PDB entry 4TKR | X-ray diffraction, 3.00 A resolution | chains A and B

# Chain A (and B)
Molecule: Thiamine transporter thia
From: Listeria monocytogenes
Notes: chain B of this document is another copy of the same molecule, construct and numbering; everything in this record applies to it too
UniProtKB: S5L6I0 (S5L6I0_LISMN); numbering as in UniProt (aligned over 1-186)
Chain sequence (214 residues; row label = number of the first residue in the row; numbers below 1 keep their minus sign (Met-27 is residue -27)):
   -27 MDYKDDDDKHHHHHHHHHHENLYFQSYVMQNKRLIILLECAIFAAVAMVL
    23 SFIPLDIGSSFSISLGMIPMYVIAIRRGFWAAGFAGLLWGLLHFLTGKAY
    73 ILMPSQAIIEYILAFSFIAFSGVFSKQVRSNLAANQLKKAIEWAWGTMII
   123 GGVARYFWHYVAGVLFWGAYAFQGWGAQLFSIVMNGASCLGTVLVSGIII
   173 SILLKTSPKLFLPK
Unresolved in the structure: -27 to 2, 186 (chain B: -27 to -1, 186)
Construct notes: initiating methionine (-27); expression tag (-26 to 0)
Small-molecule neighbours:
  - 2-O-octyl-beta-D-glucopyranose (BGL), molecule 1: Ile29, Gly30, Ser31, Ser32, Phe33, Tyr142, Phe144, Met156
  - 2-O-octyl-beta-D-glucopyranose (BGL), molecule 2: Gly50, Phe51, Gly94, Lys98, Arg101
  - 2-O-octyl-beta-D-glucopyranose (BGL), molecule 3: Phe96, Lys111, Glu114, Trp115, Gly118, Ile121, Ile122
  - 2-O-octyl-beta-D-glucopyranose (BGL), molecule 4: Ile113, Glu114, Trp117, Ile170, Ser173
  - 2-O-octyl-beta-D-glucopyranose (BGL), molecule 5: Trp117, Ile121, Leu166, Ile170
  - 2-O-octyl-beta-D-glucopyranose (BGL), molecule 6: Phe144, Gln145, Trp147, Val155, Met156, Ala159
  - thiamine diphosphate (TPP): Ser23, Asp28, Ser31, Ser32, Ser34, Ser36, Trp61, His65, Tyr72, Glu82, Tyr83, Phe87, Arg127, His131, Ala134, Gly135, Trp139, Phe152, Ser153, Met156, Asn157

# Interface between chain A and chain B
Contacting residue pairs - 41 pairs, chain A then chain B:
  Arg5(A) - Val136(B)  hydrogen bond (side chain-backbone)
  Arg5(A) - Leu137(B)
  Arg5(A) - Ala149(B)
  Leu9(A) - Phe138(B)  hydrophobic
  Phe51(A) - Phe129(B)  hydrophobic
  Phe51(A) - Trp130(B)  hydrophobic
  Trp52(A) - Trp130(B)
  Trp52(A) - Val133(B)  hydrophobic
  Trp52(A) - Leu137(B)  hydrophobic
  Gly55(A) - Leu85(B)
  Phe56(A) - Ser77(B)
  Phe56(A) - Ile80(B)  hydrophobic
  Phe56(A) - Ile81(B)  hydrophobic
  Phe56(A) - Leu85(B)  hydrophobic
  Leu59(A) - Ile80(B)  hydrophobic
  Leu59(A) - Ile84(B)  hydrophobic
  Leu59(A) - Leu85(B)  hydrophobic
  Leu60(A) - Ile80(B)  hydrophobic
  Ser77(A) - Phe56(B)
  Ile80(A) - Leu59(B)  hydrophobic
  Ile80(A) - Leu63(B)  hydrophobic
  Ile81(A) - Phe56(B)  hydrophobic
  Ile84(A) - Leu59(B)  hydrophobic
  Ile84(A) - Ile84(B)  hydrophobic
  Leu85(A) - Gly55(B)
  Leu85(A) - Phe56(B)  hydrophobic
  Leu85(A) - Leu59(B)  hydrophobic
  Leu85(A) - Ser88(B)
  Ser88(A) - Leu85(B)
  Phe89(A) - Phe51(B)  hydrophobic
  Phe89(A) - Phe92(B)  hydrophobic
  Phe92(A) - Phe89(B)  hydrophobic
  Phe92(A) - Phe92(B)  hydrophobic
  Phe129(A) - Phe51(B)  hydrophobic
  Trp130(A) - Phe51(B)  hydrophobic
  Trp130(A) - Trp52(B)
  Val133(A) - Trp52(B)  hydrophobic
  Val136(A) - Arg5(B)  hydrogen bond (backbone-side chain)
  Leu137(A) - Arg5(B)
  Leu137(A) - Trp52(B)  hydrophobic
  Ala149(A) - Arg5(B)
Interface residues without a listed pair, chain A (25 interface residues in all): Leu63, Ala91, Phe138
Interface residues without a listed pair, chain B (24 interface residues in all): Leu9, Ala91

# In short
Chain A and chain B form an interface of 25 and 24 residues respectively, with 2 hydrogen bonds. Its one
hydrogen-bonded contact is Arg5(A)-Val136(B). Ligands of chain A: thiamine diphosphate and 6 copies of
2-O-octyl-beta-D-glucopyranose.
Both chains are Thiamine transporter thia (Listeria monocytogenes). Entry 4TKR (Native-SAD phasing for ThiT
from Listeria monocytogenes serovar) was determined by X-ray diffraction together with 4TKS and 4TKQ from the
same study.
